PDB entry 6V25 | X-ray diffraction, 1.78 A resolution | chains A and B of the 4 polymer chains in the assembly

# Chain A (and B)
Protein: L-asparaginase 2
Organism: Escherichia coli (strain K12)
Notes: EC 3.5.1.1; chain B of this document is another copy of the same molecule, construct and numbering; everything in this record applies to it too
UniProtKB: P00805 (ASPG2_ECOLI); residues 1-326 here correspond to UniProt positions 23-348 (UniProt number = residue number + 22)
Amino-acid sequence (333 residues; row label = number of the first residue in the row; numbers below 1 keep their minus sign (Met-6 is residue -6)):
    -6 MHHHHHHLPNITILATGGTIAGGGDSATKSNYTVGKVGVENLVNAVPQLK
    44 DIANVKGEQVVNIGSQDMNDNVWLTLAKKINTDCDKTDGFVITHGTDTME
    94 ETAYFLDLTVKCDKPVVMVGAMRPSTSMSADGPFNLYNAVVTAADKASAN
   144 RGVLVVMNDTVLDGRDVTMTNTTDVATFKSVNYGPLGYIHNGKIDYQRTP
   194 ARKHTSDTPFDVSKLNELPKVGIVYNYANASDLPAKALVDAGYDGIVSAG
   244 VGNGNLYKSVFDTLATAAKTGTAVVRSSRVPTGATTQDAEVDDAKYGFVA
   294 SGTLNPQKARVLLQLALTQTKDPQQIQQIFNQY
Disordered / not traced: -6 to 0 (chain B: -6 to 0, 15-35)
Construct notes: expression tag (-6 to 0); engineered mutation Met162 (Lys184 in P00805)
UniProt features mapped onto this chain:
  - active site: Thr12 (O-isoaspartyl threonine intermediate)
  - binding site (substrate): Ser58, Gln59, Thr89, Asp90
Cystine bridges: Cys77-Cys105
Residues lining bound ligands: aspartic acid (ASP): Gly11, Thr12, Tyr25, Val27, Ile56, Gly57, Ser58, Gln59, Gly88, Thr89, Asp90, Ala114, Met115

# Interface between chain A and chain B
Contacting residue pairs - 41 pairs, chain A then chain B:
  Asp156(A) with Arg191(B), salt bridge
  Arg158(A) with Gln190(B)
  Asn175(A) with Pro178(B); Tyr181(B), hydrogen bond (backbone-side chain)
  Tyr176(A) with Tyr176(B); Gly177(B); Pro178(B); Tyr181(B); Gln190(B), hydrogen bond; Arg191(B)
  Gly177(A) with Tyr176(B); Arg191(B), hydrogen bond (backbone-side chain)
  Pro178(A) with Asn175(B); Tyr176(B)
  Leu179(A) with Arg191(B)
  Tyr181(A) with Asn175(B), hydrogen bond (side chain-backbone); Tyr176(B)
  His183(A) with Thr279(B), hydrogen bond; Gln280(B)
  Asn184(A) with Asp281(B)
  Asp188(A) with Arg195(B), salt bridge
  Gln190(A) with Arg158(B); Tyr176(B), hydrogen bond; Thr192(B); Ala194(B), hydrogen bond (backbone-backbone); Arg195(B)
  Arg191(A) with Asp156(B), salt bridge; Tyr176(B); Gly177(B), hydrogen bond (side chain-backbone); Arg191(B); Thr192(B); Pro193(B)
  Thr192(A) with Gln190(B); Arg191(B)
  Pro193(A) with Arg191(B)
  Ala194(A) with Gln190(B), hydrogen bond (backbone-backbone)
  Arg195(A) with Asp188(B), salt bridge; Gln190(B)
  Thr279(A) with His183(B), hydrogen bond
  Gln280(A) with His183(B)
  Asp281(A) with Asn184(B), hydrogen bond
Other interface residues (no listed pair), chain A (24 interface residues in all): Gly180, Tyr189, Asn246, Thr296
Other interface residues (no listed pair), chain B (23 interface residues in all): Leu179, Gly180, Tyr189, Thr296

# Summary
Chain A and chain B form an interface of 24 and 23 residues respectively; the contacts include 11 hydrogen
bonds and 4 salt bridges. Among the polar pairs are Asp156(A)-Arg191(B), Asp188(A)-Arg195(B) and
Asn175(A)-Tyr181(B). Chain A binds aspartic acid.
Both chains are L-asparaginase 2 (Escherichia coli (strain K12)). Entry 6V25 (Complex of mutant (K162M) of E.
coli L-asparaginase II with L-Asp) was determined by X-ray diffraction (same publication as 6V24).
